Entry 1E26 (X-ray diffraction, 2.00 A resolution); this record covers chain A.

[Chain A]
Name: Dihydrofolate reductase
Source organism: Pneumocystis carinii
Notes: EC 1.5.1.3
UniProt: P16184 (DYR_PNECA); numbering as in UniProt (aligned over 1-206)
Sequence (206 residues; numbered 1 to 206; the number before each row is that of its first residue):
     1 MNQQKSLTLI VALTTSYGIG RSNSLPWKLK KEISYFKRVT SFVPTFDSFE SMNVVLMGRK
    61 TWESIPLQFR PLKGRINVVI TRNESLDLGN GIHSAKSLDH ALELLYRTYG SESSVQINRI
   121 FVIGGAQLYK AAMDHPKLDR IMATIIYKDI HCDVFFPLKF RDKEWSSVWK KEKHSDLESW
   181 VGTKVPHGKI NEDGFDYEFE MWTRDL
Not modelled in the structure: 1
UniProt features mapped onto this chain:
  - binding site (NADP(+)): Ala12, Gly18 to Ser24, Arg59 to Thr61, Thr81 to Asn83, Gly124 to Ala131
  - binding site (substrate): Glu32 to Lys37, Arg75
Residues lining bound ligands:
  - GPB (N-[4-[2-(2-amino-4-methyl-7H-pyrrolo[2,3-d]pyrimidin-5-yl)-ethyl]-benzoyl]glutamic acid): Ile10, Val11, Ala12, Leu25, Glu32, Ile33, Phe36, Lys37, Ile65, Pro66, Phe69, Leu72, Arg75, Ile123, Tyr129, Thr144
  - NADP (NAP; NADP nicotinamide-adenine-dinucleotide phosphate): Val11, Ala12, Ile19, Gly20, Arg21, Asn23, Ser24, Leu25, Trp27, Gly58, Arg59, Lys60, Thr61, Ser64, Ile80, Thr81, Arg82, Asn83, Lys96, Ile123, Gly124, Gly125, Ala126, Gln127, Leu128, Tyr129, Ala131, Val154

[In short]
Bound to chain A: NADP and compound GPB. UniProt lists 22 NADP+-binding residues and 7 substrate-binding
residues.
Chain A is Dihydrofolate reductase (Pneumocystis carinii); the structure, Design, Synthesis and X-ray Crystal
Structure of a Potent Dual Inhibitor of Thymidylate Synthase and Dihydrofolate ..., was determined by X-ray
diffraction, deposited together with 2CD2, 3CD2, 4CD2 and 1CD2.
